Entry 3KSW (X-ray diffraction, 3.05 A resolution); this record covers chain A.

Chain A:
Molecule: Sterol 14-alpha demethylase
Source organism: Trypanosoma cruzi
Notes: EC 1.14.13.70
UniProt: Q5I4E1 (CP51_TRYCR); residues 30-481 here = UniProt positions 30-481
Chain sequence (458 residues; each row starts with the number of its first residue):
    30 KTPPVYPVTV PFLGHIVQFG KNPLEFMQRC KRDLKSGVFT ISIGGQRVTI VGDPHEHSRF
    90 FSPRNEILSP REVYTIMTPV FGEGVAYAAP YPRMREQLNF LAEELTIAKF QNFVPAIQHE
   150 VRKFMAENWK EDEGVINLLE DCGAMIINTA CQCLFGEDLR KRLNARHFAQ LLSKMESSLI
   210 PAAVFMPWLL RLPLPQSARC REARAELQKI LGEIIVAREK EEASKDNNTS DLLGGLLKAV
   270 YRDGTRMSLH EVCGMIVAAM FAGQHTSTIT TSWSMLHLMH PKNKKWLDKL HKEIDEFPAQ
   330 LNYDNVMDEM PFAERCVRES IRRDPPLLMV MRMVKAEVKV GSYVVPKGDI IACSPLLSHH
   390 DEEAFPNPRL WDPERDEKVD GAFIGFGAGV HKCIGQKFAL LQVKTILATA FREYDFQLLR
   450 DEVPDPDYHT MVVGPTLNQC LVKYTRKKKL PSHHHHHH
Unresolved in the structure: 217-220, 478-487
Sequence notes: engineered mutation Lys30 (Thr in Q5I4E1), Thr31 (Asp in Q5I4E1); expression tag (482-487)
Ion coordination: heme Fe: Cys422 (together with VNF)
Small-molecule neighbours:
  - heme (HEM): Tyr103, Leu127, Ala288, Ala291, Gly292, Thr295, Thr299, Val359, Arg361, Gly414, Phe415, Gly416, His420, Lys421, Cys422, Ile423, Gly424
  - VNF (4'-chloro-N-[(1R)-2-(1H-imidazol-1-yl)-1-phenylethyl]biphenyl-4-carboxamide): Met106, Phe110, Ala115, Tyr116, Gln126, Leu127, Leu130, Met284, Ala287, Ala291, Thr295, Leu356, Cys422, Met460, Val461
What the authors report for this chain:
  - binding site for VNF: Ala115, Gln126, Leu127, Met284
  - conformationally variable residues (helix shift, side-chain flip): Tyr116, Ala291

Overview:
Bound to chain A: heme and compound VNF. The paper reports a binding site for VNF at Ala115, Gln126 and Leu127
among others; conformational variability at Tyr116 and Ala291.
Chain A is Sterol 14-alpha demethylase (Trypanosoma cruzi); the structure, Crystal structure of sterol
14alpha-demethylase (CYP51) from Trypanosoma cruzi in complex with an inhibitor VNF
((4-(4-chlorophenyl)-N-[2-(1H-imidazol-1-yl)-1-phenylethyl]benzamide), was determined by X-ray diffraction
(same publication as 3KHM and 3K1O).
